Entry 8SPU (electron microscopy, 2.80 A resolution); this record covers chains I and A of the 13 polymer chains in the assembly.

== Chain I ==
Molecule: 168-nt DNA strand
Sequence (168 nucleotides; numbered 1 to 168; the number before each row is that of its first residue):
     1 ATCAGCAGGG AGAAGGAGCG CCTCCCCATG TGGGACCTGG AGAAACAGAG GGTGGAGGGA
    61 GCATAGAGAG TCTGTTCTAA GCTGCAAAGC AAAGGCCTGG CGACCTAGGA GACCATGGAG
   121 TTCCAGAAAG TGATAGTTAT GCAGAGCGAA TGGAGGGAAT CAGCACGC
Disordered / not traced: 1-16, 166-168

== Chain A ==
Protein: Histone H3.1
Organism: Homo sapiens
UniProt: P68431 (H31_HUMAN); residues 0-135 here correspond to UniProt positions 1-136 (UniProt number = residue number + 1)
Chain sequence (136 residues; row label = number of the first residue in the row; numbering starts at 0):
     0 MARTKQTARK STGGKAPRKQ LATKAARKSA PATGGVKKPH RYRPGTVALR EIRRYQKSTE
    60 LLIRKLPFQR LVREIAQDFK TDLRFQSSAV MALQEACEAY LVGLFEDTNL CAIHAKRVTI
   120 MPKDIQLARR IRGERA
Disordered / not traced: 0-37, 135
Curated features (UniProtKB/Swiss-Prot):
  - modified residue: Arg-2 (Asymmetric dimethylarginine), Thr-3 (Phosphothreonine), Lys-4 (Allysine), Gln-5 (5-glutamyl dopamine), Thr-6 (Phosphothreonine), Arg-8 (Citrulline), Lys-9 (N6,N6,N6-trimethyllysine), Ser-10 (ADP-ribosylserine), Thr-11 (Phosphothreonine), Lys-14 (N6-(2-hydroxyisobutyryl)lysine), Arg-17 (Asymmetric dimethylarginine), Lys-18 (N6-(2-hydroxyisobutyryl)lysine), Lys-23 (N6-(2-hydroxyisobutyryl)lysine), Arg-26 (Citrulline), Lys-27 (N6,N6,N6-trimethyllysine), Ser-28 (ADP-ribosylserine), Lys-36 (N6,N6,N6-trimethyllysine), Lys-37 (N6-methyllysine), Tyr-41 (Phosphotyrosine), Lys-56 (N6,N6,N6-trimethyllysine) and 8 more in UniProt
  - lipidation: Lys-18 (N6-decanoyllysine)

== Chain I / chain A interface ==
Contacting residue pairs - 17 pairs, chain I then chain A:
  DG68(I) / Arg-83(A)  sugar contact
  DG68(I) / Phe-84(A)  phosphate contact
  DG68(I) / Gln-85(A)  phosphate contact
  DA69(I) / Arg-72(A)  salt bridge to the phosphate
  DA69(I) / Arg-83(A)  salt bridge to the phosphate
  DA69(I) / Phe-84(A)  hydrogen bond to the phosphate
  DG84(I) / Arg-40(A)  base contact
  DA87(I) / Arg-42(A)  phosphate contact
  DA88(I) / Val-117(A)  phosphate contact
  DG89(I) / Arg-116(A)  phosphate contact
  DG89(I) / Val-117(A)  hydrogen bond to the phosphate
  DG89(I) / Thr-118(A)  hydrogen bond to the phosphate
  DC90(I) / Met-120(A)  phosphate contact
  DA162(I) / Arg-40(A)  sugar contact
  DA162(I) / Arg-42(A)  hydrogen bond to the phosphate
  DA162(I) / Thr-45(A)  hydrogen bond to the phosphate
  DG163(I) / Arg-42(A)  salt bridge to the phosphate
Interface residues without a listed pair, chain I (11 interface residues in all): DA86, DC161
Interface residues without a listed pair, chain A (15 interface residues in all): Tyr-41, Leu-82, Ser-86, Lys-115

== Overview ==
11 residues of chain I and 15 residues of chain A are in contact; the contacts include 5 hydrogen bonds and 3
salt bridges. Polar pairs include DA69(I)/Phe-84(A), DG89(I)/Val-117(A) and DG89(I)/Thr-118(A).
Here chain I is a 168-nt DNA strand and chain A is Histone H3.1 (Homo sapiens). Entry 8SPU (Structure of ESRRB
nucleosome bound OCT4 at site c) was determined by electron microscopy together with 7U0G, 7U0I, 7U0J, 8DK5
and 8SPS from the same study.
